PDB entry 7ZRE | electron microscopy, 3.40 A resolution | chains A and B of the 4 polymer chains in the assembly

[Chain A]
Protein: Potassium-transporting ATPase potassium-binding subunit
Source organism: Escherichia coli
UniProt: P03959 (KDPA_ECOLI); numbering as in UniProt (aligned over 1-557)
Chain sequence (557 residues; row label = number of the first residue in the row):
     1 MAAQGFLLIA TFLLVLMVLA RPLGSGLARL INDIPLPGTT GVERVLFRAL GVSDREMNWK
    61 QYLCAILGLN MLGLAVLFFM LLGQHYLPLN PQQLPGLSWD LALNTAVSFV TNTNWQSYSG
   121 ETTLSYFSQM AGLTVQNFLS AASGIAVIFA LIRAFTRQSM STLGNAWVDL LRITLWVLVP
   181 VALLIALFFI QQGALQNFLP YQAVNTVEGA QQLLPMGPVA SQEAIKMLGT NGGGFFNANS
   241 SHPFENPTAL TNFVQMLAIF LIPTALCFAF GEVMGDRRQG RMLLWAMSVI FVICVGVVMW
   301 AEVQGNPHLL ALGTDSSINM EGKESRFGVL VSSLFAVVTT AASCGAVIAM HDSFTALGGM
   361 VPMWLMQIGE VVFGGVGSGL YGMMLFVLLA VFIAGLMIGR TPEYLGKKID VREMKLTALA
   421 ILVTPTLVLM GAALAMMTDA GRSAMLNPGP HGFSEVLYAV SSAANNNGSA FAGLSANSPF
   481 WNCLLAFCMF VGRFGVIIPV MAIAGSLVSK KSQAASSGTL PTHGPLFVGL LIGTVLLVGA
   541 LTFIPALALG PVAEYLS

[Chain B]
Protein: Potassium-transporting ATPase ATP-binding subunit
Source organism: Escherichia coli
Notes: EC 7.2.2.6
UniProt: P03960 (KDPB_ECOLI); numbering as in UniProt (aligned over 1-682)
Chain sequence (682 residues; each row starts with the number of its first residue):
     1 MSRKQLALFE PTLVVQALKE AVKKLNPQAQ WRNPVMFIVW IGSLLTTCIS IAMASGAMPG
    61 NALFSAAISG WLWITVLFAN FAEALAEGRS KAQANSLKGV KKTAFARKLR EPKYGAAADK
   121 VPADQLRKGD IVLVEAGDII PCDGEVIEGG ASVDESAITG ESAPVIRESG GDFASVTGGT
   181 RILSDWLVIE CSVNPGETFL DRMIAMVEGA QRRKTPNEIA LTILLIALTI VFLLATATLW
   241 PFSAWGGNAV SVTVLVALLV CLIPTTIGGL LSAIGVAGMS RMLGANVIAT SGRAVEAAGD
   301 VDVLLLDKTG TITLGNRQAS EFIPAQGVDE KTLADAAQLA SLADETPEGR SIVILAKQRF
   361 NLRERDVQSL HATFVPFTAQ SRMSGINIDN RMIRKGSVDA IRRHVEANGG HFPTDVDQKV
   421 DQVARQGATP LVVVEGSRVL GVIALKDIVK GGIKERFAQL RKMGIKTVMI TGDNRLTAAA
   481 IAAEAGVDDF LAEATPEAKL ALIRQYQAEG RLVAMTGDGT NDAPALAQAD VAVAMNSGTQ
   541 AAKEAGNMVD LDSNPTKLIE VVHIGKQMLM TRGSLTTFSI ANDVAKYFAI IPAAFAATYP
   601 QLNALNIMCL HSPDSAILSA VIFNALIIVF LIPLALKGVS YKPLTASAML RRNLWIYGLG
   661 GLLVPFIGIK VIDLLLTVCG LV
Disordered / not traced: 1-9
Modified / non-standard residues: S162 (phosphoserine; SEP); D307 (aspartyl phosphate; PHD)
Curated features (UniProtKB/Swiss-Prot):
  - active site: D307 (4-aspartylphosphate intermediate)
  - binding site (ATP): D344, E348, F377 to S384, K395
  - binding site (Mg(2+)): D518, D522
  - modified residue: S162 (Phosphoserine)
What the authors report for this chain:
  - post-translational modification sites: S162, D307
  - contacts within the chain: D307-K499, S162-K357, S162-R363
  - conformationally variable residues (helix shift, loop rearrangement): T198 to E208, D307, G538 to A545
  - contacts within the chain: S162-K357 (from molecular simulation)

[Interface between chain A and chain B]
Residue-residue contacts (88; chain A residue first):
  L389(A) - L224(B)  hydrophobic
  F392(A) - A220(B)  hydrophobic
  F392(A) - L221(B)
  F392(A) - L224(B)  hydrophobic
  A394(A) - L650(B)  hydrophobic
  L396(A) - N217(B)
  L396(A) - L221(B)  hydrophobic
  L396(A) - L569(B)
  L396(A) - M570(B)
  L396(A) - G573(B)
  M397(A) - M570(B)
  M397(A) - T577(B)
  M397(A) - L650(B)  hydrophobic
  M397(A) - N653(B)
  M397(A) - L654(B)  hydrophobic
  I398(A) - K566(B)  hydrogen bond (backbone-side chain)
  I398(A) - A646(B)
  G399(A) - K566(B)
  G399(A) - L569(B)
  R400(A) - D300(B)
  R400(A) - V301(B)
  R400(A) - D302(B)  salt bridge
  R400(A) - K566(B)
  T401(A) - D300(B)  hydrogen bond
  K408(A) - D300(B)  salt bridge
  V411(A) - P216(B)
  V411(A) - I219(B)  hydrophobic
  V411(A) - I223(B)  hydrophobic
  M414(A) - A220(B)
  M414(A) - I223(B)
  M414(A) - L224(B)  hydrophobic
  K415(A) - I223(B)
  A418(A) - I223(B)  hydrophobic
  A418(A) - A227(B)  hydrophobic
  L422(A) - A227(B)
  L422(A) - I230(B)  hydrophobic
  L422(A) - V231(B)  hydrophobic
  T426(A) - L234(B)
  L429(A) - L234(B)  hydrophobic
  L429(A) - A235(B)
  L429(A) - T238(B)
  L429(A) - F242(B)
  M430(A) - L234(B)  hydrophobic
  A432(A) - F242(B)
  A433(A) - T238(B)
  A433(A) - F242(B)
  M436(A) - P241(B)
  M436(A) - W245(B)  hydrophobic
  M437(A) - P241(B)  hydrophobic
  R442(A) - W245(B)
  G449(A) - W245(B)
  F453(A) - F242(B)  hydrophobic
  F453(A) - W245(B)
  Q513(A) - G510(B)
  Q513(A) - L512(B)
  A514(A) - E509(B)
  S516(A) - D302(B)
  S517(A) - G464(B)
  G518(A) - M463(B)
  G518(A) - G464(B)
  G518(A) - A646(B)
  L520(A) - A646(B)
  L520(A) - S647(B)
  L520(A) - L650(B)  hydrophobic
  P521(A) - S647(B)
  L526(A) - S647(B)
  L526(A) - L650(B)  hydrophobic
  L526(A) - R651(B)
  L537(A) - I580(B)  hydrophobic
  A540(A) - Y587(B)
  L541(A) - F232(B)  hydrophobic
  L541(A) - Y587(B)  hydrogen bond (backbone-side chain)
  I544(A) - Y587(B)  hydrophobic
  P545(A) - L239(B)  hydrophobic
  P545(A) - Y587(B)
  A548(A) - I591(B)  hydrophobic
  A548(A) - L602(B)
  L549(A) - L239(B)  hydrophobic
  L549(A) - F242(B)  hydrophobic
  L549(A) - S243(B)
  L549(A) - F595(B)  hydrophobic
  L549(A) - Y599(B)  hydrophobic
  V552(A) - L602(B)  hydrophobic
  V552(A) - L605(B)  hydrophobic
  A553(A) - Q601(B)  hydrogen bond (backbone-side chain)
  L556(A) - Q601(B)
  L556(A) - L602(B)  hydrophobic
  S557(A) - Q601(B)  hydrogen bond
Interface residues without a listed pair, chain A (52 interface residues in all): I393, M445, P450, G452, T519, L530, T542, A546
Interface residues without a listed pair, chain B (55 interface residues in all): G299, R511, S574, T576, D583, V584, T598, A604, M649

[Overview]
Chain A and chain B form an interface of 52 and 55 residues respectively, with 5 hydrogen bonds and 2 salt
bridges. Polar contacts include R400(A)-D302(B), K408(A)-D300(B) and I398(A)-K566(B). The paper reports
modification sites S162(B) and D307(B); conformational variability at T198(B), D307(B) and G538(B).
Chain A is Potassium-transporting ATPase potassium-binding subunit and chain B is Potassium-transporting
ATPase ATP-binding subunit, both from Escherichia coli; the structure, Cryo-EM map of the WT KdpFABC complex
in the E1-P tight conformation, under turnover conditions, was determined by electron microscopy (same
publication as 7ZRD, 7ZRG, 7ZRH, 7ZRI, 7ZRJ, 7ZRK, 7ZRL and 7ZRM).
